PDB entry 9JTS | electron microscopy, 3.36 A resolution | chains C and G of the 10 polymer chains in the assembly

# Chain C
Protein: V(D)J recombination-activating protein 1
Source organism: Mus musculus
Notes: EC 3.1.-.-, 2.3.2.27
UniProtKB: P15919 (RAG1_MOUSE); numbering as in UniProt (aligned over 1-1040)
Chain sequence (1040 residues; each row starts with the number of its first residue):
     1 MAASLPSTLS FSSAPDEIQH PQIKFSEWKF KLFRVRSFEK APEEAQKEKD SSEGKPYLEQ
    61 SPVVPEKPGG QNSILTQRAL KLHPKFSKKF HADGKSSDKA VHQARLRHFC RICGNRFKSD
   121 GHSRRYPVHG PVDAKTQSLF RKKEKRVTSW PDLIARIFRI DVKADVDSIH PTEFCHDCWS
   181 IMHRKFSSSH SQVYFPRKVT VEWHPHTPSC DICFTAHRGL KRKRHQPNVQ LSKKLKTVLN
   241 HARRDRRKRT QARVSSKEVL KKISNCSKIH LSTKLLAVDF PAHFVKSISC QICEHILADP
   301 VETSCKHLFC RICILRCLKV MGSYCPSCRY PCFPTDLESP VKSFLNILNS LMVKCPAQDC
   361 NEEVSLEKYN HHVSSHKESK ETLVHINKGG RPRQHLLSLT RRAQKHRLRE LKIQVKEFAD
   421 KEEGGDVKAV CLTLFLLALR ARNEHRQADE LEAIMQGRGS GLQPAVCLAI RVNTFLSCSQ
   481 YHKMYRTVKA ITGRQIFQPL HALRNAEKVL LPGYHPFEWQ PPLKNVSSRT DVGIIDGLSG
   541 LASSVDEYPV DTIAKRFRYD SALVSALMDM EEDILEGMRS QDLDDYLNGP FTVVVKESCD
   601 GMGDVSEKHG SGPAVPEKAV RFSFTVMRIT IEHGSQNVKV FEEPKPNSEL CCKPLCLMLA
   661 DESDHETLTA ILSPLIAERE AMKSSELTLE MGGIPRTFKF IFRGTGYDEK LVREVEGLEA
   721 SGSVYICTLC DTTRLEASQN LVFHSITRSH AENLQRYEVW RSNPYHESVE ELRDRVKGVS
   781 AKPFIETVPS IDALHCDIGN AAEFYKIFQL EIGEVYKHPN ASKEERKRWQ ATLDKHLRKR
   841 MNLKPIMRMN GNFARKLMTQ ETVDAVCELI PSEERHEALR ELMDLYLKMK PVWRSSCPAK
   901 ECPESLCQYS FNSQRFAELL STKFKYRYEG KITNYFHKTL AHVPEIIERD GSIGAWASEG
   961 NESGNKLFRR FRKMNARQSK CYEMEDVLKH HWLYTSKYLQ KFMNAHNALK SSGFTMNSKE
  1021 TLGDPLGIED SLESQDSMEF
Unresolved in the structure: 1-384, 1008-1040
Metal / ion sites: Ca2+: Asp-600, Gly-601 (shared with DG41(G) of chain G); Zn2+: Cys-727, Cys-730, His-937, His-942
Curated features (UniProtKB/Swiss-Prot):
  - zinc finger: Cys-290 to Arg-329 (RING-type), Leu-351 to Lys-380 (RAG1-type)
  - DNA-binding region: Gly-389 to Gln-456 (NBD)
  - binding site (Zn(2+)): Cys-266, His-270, Cys-290, Cys-293, His-295, Cys-305, His-307, Cys-310, Cys-313, Cys-325, Cys-328, Cys-355, Cys-360, His-372, His-376
  - binding site (a divalent metal cation): Asp-600, Asp-708, Glu-962
  - site: Trp-893 (Essential for DNA hairpin formation, participates in base-stacking interactions near the cleavage site)
  - cross-link: Lys-233 (Glycyl lysine isopeptide (Lys-Gly) (interchain with G-Cter in ubiquitin))
  - mutagenesis: Lys-233 (K233M: Abolishes autoubiquitination), His-307 (H307A: Displays lower E3 ligase activity and affects the joining step of V(D)J recombination), Cys-325 (C325G: Loss of E3 ligase activity and affects the joining step of V(D)J recombination), Arg-391 (R391A: Defects in converting nicked products to hairpins; R391L: Impairs DNA-binding and hairpin formation while maintaining some nicking activity), Arg-393 (R393A: Impairs DNA-binding and hairpin formation while maintaining some nicking activity), Arg-401 (R401A: Allows robust hairpin activity), Arg-402 (R402A: Defects in converting nicked products to hairpins), Lys-405 (K405A: Reduced hairpin activity), His-406 (H406A: Allows robust hairpin activity), Arg-407 (R407A: Impairs DNA-binding and reduces hairpin formation without affecting nicking activity), Asn-443 (N443A: Impairs DNA-binding; when associated with A-445), His-445 (H445A: Impairs DNA-binding; when associated with A-443), 23 further mutagenesis entries in UniProt

# Chain G
Molecule: 39-nt DNA strand
Sequence (39 nucleotides; row label = number of the first residue in the row):
     3 GGTTTTTGTC TGGCTTCACA CTTGATTTGC ATCACTGTG
Metal / ion sites: Ca2+: DG41 (shared with Asp-600(C), Gly-601(C) of chain C)

# How chain C and chain G interact
Pairs across the interface (17):
  Arg-442(C) with DT18(G), salt bridge to the phosphate
  Asn-443(C) with DT18(G), sugar contact
  Arg-446(C) with DC19(G), salt bridge to the phosphate
  Leu-794(C) with DG41(G), base contact
  His-795(C) with DG41(G), phosphate contact
  Asn-850(C) with DG41(G), base contact
  Gly-851(C) with DG41(G), hydrogen bond to the base
  Asn-852(C) with DG39(G), hydrogen bond to the base; DT40(G), base contact; DG41(G), base contact
  Arg-855(C) with DG41(G), hydrogen bond to the base
  Glu-959(C) with DG41(G), hydrogen bond to the base
  Glu-962(C) with DT40(G), sugar contact; DG41(G), sugar contact
  Lys-966(C) with DG39(G), hydrogen bond to the base; DT40(G), sugar contact
  Arg-969(C) with DG41(G), salt bridge to the phosphate
Also at the interface, not in a pair above, chain C (19 interface residues in all): Met-602, Gly-603, Ile-798, Lys-856, Ser-963, Asn-965
Also at the interface, not in a pair above, chain G (7 interface residues in all): DT17, DT38

# In short
The interface between chain C and chain G involves 19 residues on one side and 7 on the other; the contacts
include 5 hydrogen bonds and 3 salt bridges. Among the polar pairs are Gly-851(C)/DG41(G), Asn-852(C)/DG39(G)
and Arg-855(C)/DG41(G).
Chain C is V(D)J recombination-activating protein 1 (Mus musculus) and chain G is a 39-nt DNA strand; the
structure, CryoEM structure of mouse RAG SEC-1DNA (12RSS side), was determined by electron microscopy,
deposited together with 9JPU, 9JPX, 9JQN and 9JTU.
